Entry 8HCN (electron microscopy, 2.70 A resolution); this record covers chains A and E of the 12 polymer chains in the assembly.

# Chain A (and E)
Protein: Urease subunit gamma
From: Klebsiella pneumoniae
Notes: EC 3.5.1.5; chain E of this document is another copy of the same molecule, construct and numbering; everything in this record applies to it too
UniProtKB: A0A0W8AWT7 (A0A0W8AWT7_KLEPN); numbering as in UniProt (aligned over 1-100)
Amino-acid sequence (100 residues; numbered 1 to 100; the number before each row is that of its first residue):
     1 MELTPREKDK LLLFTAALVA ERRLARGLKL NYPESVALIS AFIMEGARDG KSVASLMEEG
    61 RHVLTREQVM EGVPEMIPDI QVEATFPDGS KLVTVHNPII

# Interface between chain A and chain E
Pairs across the interface (26):
  Met1(A) with Leu13(E), hydrophobic; Ala16(E), hydrophobic; Tyr32(E); Pro33(E); Val36(E), hydrophobic; Ala37(E), hydrophobic
  Glu2(A) with Tyr32(E), hydrogen bond
  Leu11(A) with Leu12(E), hydrophobic; Thr15(E); Ala16(E), hydrophobic; Val19(E), hydrophobic
  Phe14(A) with Thr15(E); Val19(E), hydrophobic; Arg22(E)
  Thr15(A) with Thr15(E)
  Leu18(A) with Leu18(E), hydrophobic; Arg22(E)
  Glu21(A) with Arg22(E), salt bridge
  Glu45(A) with Arg23(E), salt bridge; Arg26(E), salt bridge
  Arg48(A) with Arg23(E); Leu28(E); Lys29(E), hydrogen bond (side chain-backbone); Asn31(E); Glu34(E), salt bridge
  Asp49(A) with Leu28(E)
Interface residues without a listed pair, chain A (12 interface residues in all): Leu3, Lys8
Interface residues without a listed pair, chain E (19 interface residues in all): Leu30, Met70

# Summary
12 residues of chain A and 19 residues of chain E are in contact; the contacts include 2 hydrogen bonds and 4
salt bridges. Among the polar pairs are Glu21(A)-Arg22(E), Glu45(A)-Arg23(E) and Glu45(A)-Arg26(E).
Chain A and chain E are both Urease subunit gamma (Klebsiella pneumoniae); the structure, CryoEM Structure of
Klebsiella pneumoniae UreD/urease complex, was determined by electron microscopy, deposited together with
8HC1.
